PDB entry 8XCG | electron microscopy, 3.46 A resolution | chains J and L of the 15 polymer chains in the assembly

# Chain J
Molecule: Tip attachment protein J
From: Escherichia phage Lambda
UniProtKB: P03749 (TIPJ_LAMBD); numbering as in UniProt (aligned over 1-1132)
Amino-acid sequence (1132 residues; row label = number of the first residue in the row):
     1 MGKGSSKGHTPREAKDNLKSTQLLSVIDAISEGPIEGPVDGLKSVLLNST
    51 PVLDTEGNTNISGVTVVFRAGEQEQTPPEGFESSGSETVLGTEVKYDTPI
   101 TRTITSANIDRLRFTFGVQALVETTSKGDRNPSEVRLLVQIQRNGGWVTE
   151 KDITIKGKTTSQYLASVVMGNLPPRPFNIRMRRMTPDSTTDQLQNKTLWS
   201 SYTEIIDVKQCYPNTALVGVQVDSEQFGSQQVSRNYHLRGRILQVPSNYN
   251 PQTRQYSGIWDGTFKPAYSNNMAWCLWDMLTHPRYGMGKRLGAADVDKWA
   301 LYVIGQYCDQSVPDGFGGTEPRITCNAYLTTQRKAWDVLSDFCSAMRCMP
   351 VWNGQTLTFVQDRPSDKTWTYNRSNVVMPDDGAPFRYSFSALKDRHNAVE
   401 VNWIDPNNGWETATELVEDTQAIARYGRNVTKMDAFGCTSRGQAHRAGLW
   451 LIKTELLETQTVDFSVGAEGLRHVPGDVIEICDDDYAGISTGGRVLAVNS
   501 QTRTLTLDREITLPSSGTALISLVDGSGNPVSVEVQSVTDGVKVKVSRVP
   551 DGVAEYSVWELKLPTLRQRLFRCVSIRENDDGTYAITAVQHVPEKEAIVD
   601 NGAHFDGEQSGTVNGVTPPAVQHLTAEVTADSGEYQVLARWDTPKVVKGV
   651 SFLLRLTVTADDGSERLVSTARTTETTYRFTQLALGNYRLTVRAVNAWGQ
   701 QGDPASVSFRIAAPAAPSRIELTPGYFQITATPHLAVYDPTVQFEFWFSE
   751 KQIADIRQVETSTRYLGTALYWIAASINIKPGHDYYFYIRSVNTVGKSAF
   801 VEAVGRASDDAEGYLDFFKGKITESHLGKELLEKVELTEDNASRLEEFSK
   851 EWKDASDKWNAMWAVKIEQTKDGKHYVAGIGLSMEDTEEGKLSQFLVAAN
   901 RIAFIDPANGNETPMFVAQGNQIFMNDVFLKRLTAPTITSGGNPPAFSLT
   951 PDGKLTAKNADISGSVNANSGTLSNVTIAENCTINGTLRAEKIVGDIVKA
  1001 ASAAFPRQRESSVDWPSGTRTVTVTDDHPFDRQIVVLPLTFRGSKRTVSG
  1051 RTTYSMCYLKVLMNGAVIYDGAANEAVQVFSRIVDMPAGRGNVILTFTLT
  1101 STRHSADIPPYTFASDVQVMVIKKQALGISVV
Unresolved in the structure: 1-9, 608-1132
Cystine bridges: Cys343-Cys348

# Chain L
Molecule: Tail tip protein L
From: Escherichia phage Lambda
UniProtKB: P03738 (TIPL_LAMBD); residue numbers follow UniProt; this construct covers 1-232
Amino-acid sequence (232 residues; row label = number of the first residue in the row):
     1 MQDIRQETLNECTRAEQSASVVLWEIDLTEVGGERYFFCNEQNEKGEPVT
    51 WQGRQYQPYPIQGSGFELNGKGTSTRPTLTVSNLYGMVTGMAEDMQSLVG
   101 GTVVRRKVYARFLDAVNFVNGNSYADPEQEVISRWRIEQCSELSAVSASF
   151 VLSTPTETDGAVFPGRIMLANTCTWTYRGDECGYSGPAVADEYDQPTSDI
   201 TKDKCSKCLSGCKFRNNVGNFGGFLSINKLSQ
Bound ions: 4Fe-4S cluster Fe: Cys182, Cys205, Cys212
Small-molecule neighbours: 4Fe-4S cluster (SF4): Cys173, Trp175, Tyr177, Cys182, Cys205, Lys207, Cys208, Cys212, Arg215, Asn217, Asn220, Phe221, Gly222
Curated features (UniProtKB/Swiss-Prot):
  - binding site ([4Fe-4S] cluster): Cys173, Cys182, Cys205, Cys212
  - mutagenesis: Cys173 (C173S: Complete loss of tail assembly), Cys182 (C182S: Complete loss of tail assembly), Cys205 (C205S: Complete loss of tail assembly), Cys212 (C212S: 96% loss of tail assembly)

# Chain J / chain L interface
Pairs across the interface (100):
  Glu32(J) with Arg166(L), salt bridge
  Gln73(J) with Asp180(L); Glu181(L)
  Ser84(J) with Leu225(L); Ser226(L)
  Gly85(J) with Ser226(L), hydrogen bond (backbone-side chain)
  Ser86(J) with Ser226(L), hydrogen bond (side chain-backbone)
  Thr105(J) with Lys229(L), hydrogen bond (backbone-side chain)
  Asn108(J) with Asn171(L), hydrogen bond; Leu209(L)
  Ile206(J) with Leu209(L), hydrophobic; Leu225(L), hydrophobic; Ser226(L)
  Val208(J) with Val218(L), hydrophobic; Leu225(L), hydrophobic
  Gln210(J) with Val218(L); Gly219(L); Phe221(L); Gly223(L); Leu225(L)
  Cys211(J) with Gly219(L), hydrogen bond (backbone-backbone)
  Tyr212(J) with Phe224(L), hydrophobic
  Pro213(J) with Trp175(L); Asn220(L)
  Asn214(J) with Trp175(L); Glu181(L)
  Thr215(J) with Arg166(L); Phe224(L)
  Met279(J) with Phe163(L), hydrophobic
  Arg284(J) with Arg166(L); Trp175(L)
  Tyr285(J) with Phe163(L); Pro164(L); Gly165(L), hydrogen bond (backbone-backbone)
  Met287(J) with Val162(L)
  Arg290(J) with Arg136(L); Pro155(L); Gly160(L), hydrogen bond (side chain-backbone); Ala161(L)
  Leu329(J) with Pro164(L)
  Gln332(J) with Val162(L); Phe163(L); Pro164(L); Ile167(L)
  Arg333(J) with Val162(L); Phe163(L), hydrogen bond (backbone-backbone)
  Lys334(J) with Ala161(L)
  Ala335(J) with Ala161(L), hydrogen bond (backbone-backbone); Val162(L); Phe163(L)
  Trp336(J) with Lys71(L), hydrogen bond (side chain-backbone); Thr156(L); Glu157(L)
  Val338(J) with Phe163(L), hydrophobic
  Met349(J) with Gly70(L)
  Pro350(J) with Gly70(L)
  Trp352(J) with Leu68(L); Thr154(L); Pro155(L), hydrophobic
  Asn353(J) with Gln2(L), hydrogen bond; Asp3(L)
  Gly354(J) with Ile132(L); Ser133(L); Arg134(L), hydrogen bond (backbone-backbone)
  Gln355(J) with Ile132(L); Arg134(L)
  Lys367(J) with Met1(L)
  Trp369(J) with Met1(L), hydrophobic
  Ala468(J) with Cys12(L), hydrogen bond (backbone-side chain); Gln17(L)
  Glu469(J) with Cys12(L)
  Leu471(J) with Gln2(L); Ile4(L), hydrophobic; Cys12(L), hydrophobic; Val131(L), hydrophobic
  Arg472(J) with Met1(L); Gln2(L), hydrogen bond (backbone-backbone); Ile4(L); Leu9(L)
  Val474(J) with Met1(L); Gln2(L)
  Pro475(J) with Leu68(L); Asn69(L); Gly70(L)
  Asp477(J) with Met1(L), hydrogen bond (side chain-backbone)
  Gly526(J) with Gln6(L), hydrogen bond (backbone-side chain); Asn10(L)
  Ser527(J) with Gln6(L)
  Val574(J) with Asn69(L); Gly70(L), hydrogen bond (backbone-backbone); Lys71(L)
  Ser575(J) with Leu68(L); Asn69(L)
  Ile576(J) with Glu67(L); Leu68(L), hydrogen bond (backbone-backbone)
  Arg577(J) with Glu67(L)
  Glu578(J) with Phe66(L), hydrogen bond (backbone-backbone); Arg105(L), salt bridge; Lys107(L), salt bridge
  Tyr584(J) with Lys107(L), hydrogen bond
Also at the interface, not in a pair above, chain J (60 interface residues in all): Ala29, Ser106, Gly286, Leu291, Asp295, Leu339, His473, Arg494, Gly528, Asn529
Also at the interface, not in a pair above, chain L (53 interface residues in all): Thr8, Thr13, Gly72, Tyr109, Thr158

# Summary
60 residues of chain J face 53 of chain L across their interface; the contacts include 20 hydrogen bonds and 3
salt bridges. Polar pairs include Glu32(J)-Arg166(L), Glu578(J)-Arg105(L) and Glu578(J)-Lys107(L). Bound to
chain L: 4Fe-4S cluster.
Here chain J is Tip attachment protein J and chain L is Tail tip protein L, both from Escherichia phage
Lambda. Entry 8XCG (Tail tip complex of bacteriophage lambda in the open state) was determined by electron
microscopy, deposited together with 8XCI, 8XCJ and 8XCK.
